Entry 7AFL (electron microscopy, 4.20 A resolution (low resolution: residue-level contacts below are approximate; hydrogen-bond / salt-bridge calls are withheld)); this record covers chains A and O of the 14 polymer chains in the assembly.

Chain A:
Molecule: 16SrRNA
Organism: Escherichia coli
Sequence (1542 nucleotides; each row starts with the number of its first residue):
     1 AAAUUGAAGA GUUUGAUCAU GGCUCAGAUU GAACGCUGGC GGCAGGCCUA ACACAUGCAA
    61 GUCGAACGGU AACAGGAAGA AGCUUGCUUC UUUGCUGACG AGUGGCGGAC GGGUGAGUAA
   121 UGUCUGGGAA ACUGCCUGAU GGAGGGGGAU AACUACUGGA AACGGUAGCU AAUACCGCAU
   181 AACGUCGCAA GACCAAAGAG GGGGACCUUC GGGCCUCUUG CCAUCGGAUG UGCCCAGAUG
   241 GGAUUAGCUA GUAGGUGGGG UAACGGCUCA CCUAGGCGAC GAUCCCUAGC UGGUCUGAGA
   301 GGAUGACCAG CCACACUGGA ACUGAGACAC GGUCCAGACU CCUACGGGAG GCAGCAGUGG
   361 GGAAUAUUGC ACAAUGGGCG CAAGCCUGAU GCAGCCAUGC CGCGUGUAUG AAGAAGGCCU
   421 UCGGGUUGUA AAGUACUUUC AGCGGGGAGG AAGGGAGUAA AGUUAAUACC UUUGCUCAUU
   481 GACGUUACCC GCAGAAGAAG CACCGGCUAA CUCCGUGCCA GCAGCCXCGG UAAUACGGAG
   541 GGUGCAAGCG UUAAUCGGAA UUACUGGGCG UAAAGCGCAC GCAGGCGGUU UGUUAAGUCA
   601 GAUGUGAAAU CCCCGGGCUC AACCUGGGAA CUGCAUCUGA UACUGGCAAG CUUGAGUCUC
   661 GUAGAGGGGG GUAGAAUUCC AGGUGUAGCG GUGAAAUGCG UAGAGAUCUG GAGGAAUACC
   721 GGUGGCGAAG GCGGCCCCCU GGACGAAGAC UGACGCUCAG GUGCGAAAGC GUGGGGAGCA
   781 AACAGGAUUA GAUACCCUGG UAGUCCACGC CGUAAACGAU GUCGACUUGG AGGUUGUGCC
   841 CUUGAGGCGU GGCUUCCGGA GCUAACGCGU UAAGUCGACC GCCUGGGGAG UACGGCCGCA
   901 AGGUUAAAAC UCAAAUGAAU UGACGGGGGC CCGCACAAGC GGUGGAGCAU GUGGUUUAAU
   961 UCGAUGXAAC GCGAAGAACC UUACCUGGUC UUGACAUCCA CGGAAGUUUU CAGAGAUGAG
  1021 AAUGUGCCUU CGGGAACCGU GAGACAGGUG CUGCAUGGCU GUCGUCAGCU CGUGUUGUGA
  1081 AAUGUUGGGU UAAGUCCCGC AACGAGCGCA ACCCUUAUCC UUUGUUGCCA GCGGUCCGGC
  1141 CGGGAACUCA AAGGAGACUG CCAGUGAUAA ACUGGAGGAA GGUGGGGAUG ACGUCAAGUC
  1201 AUCAUGGCCC UUACGACCAG GGCUACACAC GUGCUACAAU GGCGCAUACA AAGAGAAGCG
  1261 ACCUCGCGAG AGCAAGCGGA CCUCAUAAAG UGCGUCGUAG UCCGGAUUGG AGUCUGCAAC
  1321 UCGACUCCAU GAAGUCGGAA UCGCUAGUAA UCGUGGAUCA GAAUGCCACG GUGAAUACGU
  1381 UCCCGGGCCU UGUACACACC GCCCGUXACA CCAUGGGAGU GGGUUGCAAA AGAAGUAGGU
  1441 AGCUUAACCU UCGGGAGGGC GCUUACCACU UUGUGAUUCA UGACUGGGGU GAAGUCGUAA
  1501 CAAGGUAACC GUAGGGGAAC CUGCGGUUGG AUCACCUCCU UA
Not modelled in the structure: 931-1386, 1398-1408, 1492-1506, 1537-1542
Modified / non-standard residues: PSU (pseudouridine-5'-monophosphate) at position 516, G7M (N7-methyl-guanosine-5'-monophosphate) at position 527, 2MG (2N-methylguanosine-5'-monophosphate) at position 966, 5MC (5-methylcytidine-5'-monophosphate) at position 967, 2MG (2N-methylguanosine-5'-monophosphate) at position 1207, 4OC (4n,o2'-methylcytidine-5'-monophosphate) at position 1402, 5MC (5-methylcytidine-5'-monophosphate) at position 1407, UR3 (3-methyluridine-5'-monophoshate) at position 1498, 2MG (2N-methylguanosine-5'-monophosphate) at position 1516, MA6 (6N-dimethyladenosine-5'-monophoshate) at position 1518, MA6 (6N-dimethyladenosine-5'-monophoshate) at position 1519
Covalently attached groups: covalent link U793-MA6_1518
Bound ions: Mg2+ site 1: G31, C48; Mg2+ site 2: C48, U114, G115; Mg2+ site 3 near A53 (its only coordinating residue here); Mg2+ site 4: C58, A59, U387; Mg2+ site 5: A109, G331; Mg2+ site 6 near G113 (its only coordinating residue here); Mg2+ site 7: A116, G117, G289; Mg2+ site 8 near U150 (its only coordinating residue here); Mg2+ site 9 near A171 (its only coordinating residue here); Mg2+ site 10 near C352 (its only coordinating residue here); Mg2+ site 11: G450, A452; Mg2+ site 12 near A547 (its only coordinating residue here); 10 more Mg2+ sites not listed

Chain O:
Protein: 30S ribosomal protein S15
Organism: Escherichia coli
UniProt: C3SSQ7 (C3SSQ7_ECOLX); residue numbers follow UniProt; this construct covers 1-89
Sequence (89 residues; numbered 1 to 89; the number before each row is that of its first residue):
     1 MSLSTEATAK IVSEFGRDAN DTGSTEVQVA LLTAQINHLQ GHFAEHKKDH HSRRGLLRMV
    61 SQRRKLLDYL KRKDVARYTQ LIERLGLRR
Not modelled in the structure: 1

Chain A / chain O interface:
Residue-residue contacts (57; chain A residue first):
  A579(A) - Arg54(O)
  G581(A) - Lys65(O)
  G656(A) - Gly23(O)
  G656(A) - Gln28(O)
  G656(A) - Gln62(O)
  U657(A) - Thr22(O)
  U657(A) - Gly23(O)
  U657(A) - Gln28(O)
  U657(A) - Leu31(O)
  C658(A) - Thr8(O)
  C658(A) - Thr22(O)
  C658(A) - Leu31(O)
  U659(A) - Thr5(O)
  U659(A) - Thr8(O)
  C660(A) - Thr5(O)
  G666(A) - Ser52(O)
  G667(A) - His42(O)
  G667(A) - Asp49(O)
  G667(A) - His51(O)
  G668(A) - His46(O)
  G668(A) - Lys48(O)
  G668(A) - Asp49(O)
  G669(A) - His46(O)
  A728(A) - Arg54(O)
  C739(A) - His42(O)
  U740(A) - Leu39(O)
  U740(A) - His42(O)
  U740(A) - Ser52(O)
  G741(A) - Ser2(O)
  G741(A) - Gln35(O)
  G741(A) - Leu39(O)
  G741(A) - Ser52(O)
  G741(A) - Gly55(O)
  G742(A) - Arg58(O)
  A743(A) - Arg58(O)
  A749(A) - Asn20(O)
  A749(A) - Thr22(O)
  C750(A) - Arg17(O)
  C750(A) - Asn20(O)
  C750(A) - Asp21(O)
  C750(A) - Thr22(O)
  C750(A) - Gly23(O)
  C750(A) - Ser24(O)
  U751(A) - Arg17(O)
  U751(A) - Asp21(O)
  U751(A) - Gly23(O)
  U751(A) - Ser24(O)
  U751(A) - Thr25(O)
  G752(A) - Tyr69(O)
  A753(A) - Tyr69(O)
  C754(A) - Leu66(O)
  C754(A) - Tyr69(O)
  C754(A) - Arg72(O)
  G755(A) - Lys65(O)
  C764(A) - His50(O)
  G765(A) - His50(O)
  C808(A) - Lys48(O)
Also at the interface, not in a pair above, chain A (31 interface residues in all): C580, G730, C756, G809
Also at the interface, not in a pair above, chain O (34 interface residues in all): His38, Glu45, Leu57, Met59, Ser61

Overview:
31 residues of chain A and 34 residues of chain O are in contact. G31(A) and C48(A) form the Mg2+ site 1.
C48(A), U114(A) and G115(A) coordinate Mg2+ site 2.
Here chain A is 16SrRNA and chain O is 30S ribosomal protein S15, both from Escherichia coli. Entry 7AFL
(Bacterial 30S ribosomal subunit assembly complex state D (multibody refinement for body domain of 30S
ribosome)) was determined by electron microscopy (same publication as 7AF3, 7AF5, 7AF8, 7AFA, 7AFD, 7AFH and
17 further entries).
